4LBO - chain A; structure by X-ray diffraction, 1.65 A resolution.

Chain A:
Name: Galectin-3
Organism: Homo sapiens
UniProt: P17931 (LEG3_HUMAN); residues 113-250 here = UniProt positions 113-250
Chain sequence (138 residues; row label = number of the first residue in the row):
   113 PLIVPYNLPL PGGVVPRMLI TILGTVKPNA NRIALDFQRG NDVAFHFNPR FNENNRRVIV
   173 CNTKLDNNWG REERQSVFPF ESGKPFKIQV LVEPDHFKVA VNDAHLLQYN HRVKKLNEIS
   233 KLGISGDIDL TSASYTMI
UniProt features mapped onto this chain:
  - motif: K226 to D241 (Nuclear export signal)
  - binding site (a beta-D-galactoside): W181 to Q187
  - modified residue: S188 (Phosphoserine)

Overview:
From UniProt: 7 beta-D-galactoside-binding residues.
Chain A is Galectin-3 (Homo sapiens); the structure, Crystal structure of Human galectin-3 CRD in complex with
a-GM3, was determined by X-ray diffraction (same publication as 4LBJ, 4LBK, 4LBL, 4LBM and 4LBN).
